9CAB - chains T and Y of the 20 polymer chains in the assembly; structure by electron microscopy, 3.94 A resolution.

Chain T:
Name: Histone H2B 1.1
From: Xenopus laevis
UniProt: P02281 (H2B11_XENLA); residues 1-125 here correspond to UniProt positions 2-126 (UniProt number = residue number + 1)
Chain sequence (125 residues; numbered 1 to 125; the number before each row is that of its first residue):
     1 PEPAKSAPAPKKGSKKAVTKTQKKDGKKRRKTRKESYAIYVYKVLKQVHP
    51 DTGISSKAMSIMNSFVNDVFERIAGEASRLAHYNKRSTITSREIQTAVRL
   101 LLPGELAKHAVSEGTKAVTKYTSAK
Not modelled in the structure: 1-27
Construct notes: conflict Thr32 (Ser33 in P02281)
Swiss-Prot annotation at these positions:
  - modified residue: Lys5 (N6-acetyllysine), Lys12 (N6-acetyllysine), Ser14 (Phosphoserine), Lys15 (N6-acetyllysine), Lys20 (N6-acetyllysine)
  - glycosylation: Ser112 (O-linked (GlcNAc) serine)
  - cross-link: Lys120 (Glycyl lysine isopeptide (Lys-Gly) (interchain with G-Cter in ubiquitin))

Chain Y:
Molecule: 285-nt DNA strand
Sequence (285 nucleotides; numbered -179 to 105; the number before each row is that of its first residue; numbers below 1 keep their minus sign (DA-179 is residue -179)):
  -179 ATCGAAGGGCGCCTATATAAGGGGGTGGGGGCGCGTTCGTCCTCCCTCTC
  -129 CTCGCGGCGCGAGTTTCAGGCAGCGCTGCGTCCTGCTGCGCACGTGGGAA
   -79 GCCCTGCTGGAGAATCCCGGTGCGCAGGCCGCTCAATTGGTCGTAGACAG
   -29 CTCTAGCACCGCTTAAACGCAGCTACGCGCTGTCCCCCGCGTTTTAACCG
    21 CCAAGGGGATTACTCCCTAGTCTCCAGGCAGCTGTCAGATATGTACATCC
    71 TGTGATCCCCGGGTACCGAGCTCGAATTCACTGGC
Not modelled in the structure: -179 to -93, 77-105

Interface between chain T and chain Y:
Residue-residue contacts - 16 pairs, chain T then chain Y:
  Arg30(T) with DG-49(Y), base contact
  Thr32(T) with DT30(Y), phosphate contact
  Arg33(T) with DC-46(Y), sugar contact
  Glu35(T) with DA-45(Y), sugar contact
  Tyr42(T) with DG-53(Y), hydrogen bond to the phosphate; DG-52(Y), phosphate contact
  Gly53(T) with DG-53(Y), phosphate contact
  Ile54(T) with DA-54(Y), sugar contact; DG-53(Y), phosphate contact
  Ser55(T) with DA-54(Y), phosphate contact
  Ser56(T) with DA-54(Y), hydrogen bond to the phosphate
  Arg86(T) with DG-34(Y), phosphate contact; DA-33(Y), salt bridge to the phosphate
  Ser87(T) with DG-34(Y), hydrogen bond to the phosphate
  Thr88(T) with DA-35(Y), phosphate contact; DG-34(Y), hydrogen bond to the phosphate
Also at the interface, not in a pair above, chain T (14 interface residues in all): Arg29, Lys85
Also at the interface, not in a pair above, chain Y (11 interface residues in all): DT31

Summary:
Chain T and chain Y form an interface of 14 and 11 residues respectively; the contacts include 4 hydrogen
bonds and 1 salt bridge. Among the polar pairs are Tyr42(T)-DG-53(Y), Ser56(T)-DA-54(Y) and Ser87(T)-DG-34(Y).
Here chain T is Histone H2B 1.1 (Xenopus laevis) and chain Y is a 285-nt DNA strand. Entry 9CAB (Cryo-EM
structure of human SRCAP-nucleosome complex in the encounter state (composite structure)) was determined by
electron microscopy.
